8DK9 - chains A and B of the 4 polymer chains in the assembly; structure by X-ray diffraction, 2.50 A resolution.

== Chain A (and B) ==
Protein: Beta sliding clamp
Source organism: Mycolicibacterium thermoresistibile
Notes: chain B of this document is another copy of the same molecule, construct and numbering; everything in this record applies to it too
Reference sequence: A0A100XCQ4 (A0A100XCQ4_MYCTH); residue numbers follow UniProt; this construct covers 1-397
Amino-acid sequence (397 residues; each row starts with the number of its first residue):
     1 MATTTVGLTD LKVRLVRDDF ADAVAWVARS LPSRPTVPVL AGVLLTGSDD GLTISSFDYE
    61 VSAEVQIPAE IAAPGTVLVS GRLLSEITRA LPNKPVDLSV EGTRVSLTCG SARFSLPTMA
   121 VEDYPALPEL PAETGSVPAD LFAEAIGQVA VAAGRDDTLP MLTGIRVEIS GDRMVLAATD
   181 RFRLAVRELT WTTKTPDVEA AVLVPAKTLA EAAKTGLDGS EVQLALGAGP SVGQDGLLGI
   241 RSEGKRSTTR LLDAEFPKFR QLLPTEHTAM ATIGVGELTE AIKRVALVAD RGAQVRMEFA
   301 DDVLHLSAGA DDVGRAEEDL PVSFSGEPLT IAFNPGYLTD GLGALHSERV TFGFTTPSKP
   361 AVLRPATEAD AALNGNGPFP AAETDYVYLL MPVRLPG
Not modelled in the structure: 1-8, 397
Ligand contacts: acetyl group (ACE): Pro392, Val393, Arg394

== Interface between chain A and chain B ==
Contacting residue pairs - 58 pairs, chain A then chain B:
  Leu83(A) - Leu287(B)
  Leu83(A) - Val313(B)
  Glu86(A) - Leu287(B)
  Ile87(A) - Leu287(B)  hydrophobic
  Ala90(A) - Arg284(B)  hydrogen bond (backbone-side chain)
  Ala90(A) - Leu287(B)  hydrophobic
  Arg104(A) - Asp311(B)  hydrogen bond (side chain-backbone)
  Arg104(A) - Gly314(B)
  Arg104(A) - Arg315(B)
  Ser111(A) - Glu317(B)
  Ser111(A) - Glu318(B)
  Ser111(A) - Asp319(B)
  Ala112(A) - Arg284(B)
  Ala112(A) - Glu317(B)
  Arg113(A) - His305(B)
  Arg113(A) - Ala316(B)
  Arg113(A) - Glu317(B)  salt bridge
  Arg113(A) - Glu318(B)
  Arg113(A) - Asp319(B)  salt bridge
  Phe114(A) - Arg284(B)
  Phe114(A) - Arg315(B)
  Phe114(A) - Ala316(B)  hydrophobic
  Ser115(A) - Gly314(B)
  Ser115(A) - Arg315(B)  hydrogen bond (backbone-backbone)
  Leu116(A) - Val313(B)
  Leu116(A) - Gly314(B)
  Pro117(A) - Asp311(B)
  Pro117(A) - Asp312(B)
  Pro117(A) - Val313(B)
  Pro117(A) - Gly314(B)
  Arg284(A) - Ala90(B)  hydrogen bond (side chain-backbone)
  Arg284(A) - Pro92(B)
  Arg284(A) - Ala112(B)
  Arg284(A) - Phe114(B)
  Leu287(A) - Glu86(B)
  Leu287(A) - Ile87(B)  hydrophobic
  Val288(A) - Phe114(B)  hydrophobic
  Asp290(A) - Arg82(B)  salt bridge
  Asp311(A) - Arg104(B)  hydrogen bond (backbone-side chain)
  Asp311(A) - Pro117(B)
  Asp312(A) - Pro117(B)
  Val313(A) - Leu83(B)
  Val313(A) - Pro117(B)
  Gly314(A) - Arg104(B)
  Gly314(A) - Ser115(B)
  Gly314(A) - Leu116(B)
  Arg315(A) - Arg104(B)
  Arg315(A) - Phe114(B)
  Arg315(A) - Ser115(B)  hydrogen bond (backbone-backbone)
  Ala316(A) - Arg113(B)
  Ala316(A) - Phe114(B)  hydrophobic
  Glu317(A) - Ala112(B)
  Glu317(A) - Arg113(B)  hydrogen bond (backbone-backbone)
  Glu318(A) - Ser111(B)  hydrogen bond
  Glu318(A) - Ala112(B)
  Glu318(A) - Arg113(B)
  Asp319(A) - Ser111(B)  hydrogen bond (backbone-side chain)
  Asp319(A) - Arg113(B)  salt bridge
Also at the interface, not in a pair above, chain A (27 interface residues in all): Leu91, Pro92
Also at the interface, not in a pair above, chain B (29 interface residues in all): Leu91, Val288, Ala310

== Overview ==
27 residues of chain A face 29 of chain B across their interface; the contacts include 9 hydrogen bonds and 4
salt bridges. Among the polar pairs are Arg113(A)-Glu317(B), Arg113(A)-Asp319(B) and Asp290(A)-Arg82(B).
Ligands of chain A: acetyl group.
Both chains are Beta sliding clamp (Mycolicibacterium thermoresistibile). Entry 8DK9 (Sliding-clamp-DinX
peptide) was determined by X-ray diffraction.
